Entry 8RSK (X-ray diffraction, 2.36 A resolution); this record covers chain A.

Chain A:
Molecule: O-acetyl-ADP-ribose deacetylase
From: Methanobrevibacter oralis
Notes: EC 3.5.1.-
UniProtKB: A0A166ACJ5 (A0A166ACJ5_9EURY); residues 1-260 here = UniProt positions 1-260
Chain sequence (262 residues; row label = number of the first residue in the row; numbers below 1 keep their minus sign (Gly-1 is residue -1)):
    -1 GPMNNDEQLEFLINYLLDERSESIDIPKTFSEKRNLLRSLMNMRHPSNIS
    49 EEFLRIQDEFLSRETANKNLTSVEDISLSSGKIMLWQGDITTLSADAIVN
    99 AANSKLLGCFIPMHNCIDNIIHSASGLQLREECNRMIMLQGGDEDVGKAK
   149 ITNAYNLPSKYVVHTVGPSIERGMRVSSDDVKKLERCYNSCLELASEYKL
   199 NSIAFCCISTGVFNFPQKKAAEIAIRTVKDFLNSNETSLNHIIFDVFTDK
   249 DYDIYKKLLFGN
Construct notes: expression tag (-1 to 0)
Metal / ion sites: Zn2+ site 1: Glu72, His239; Zn2+ site 2: Cys107, His112, Cys114 (together with A1H20); Zn2+ site 3: Glu195 (together with A1H20)
Small-molecule neighbours: A1H20 ((2S)-4-[[(2S,3R,4S,5R)-5-[[[[(2R,3S,4R,5R)-5-(6-aminopurin-9-yl)-3,4-bis(oxidanyl)oxolan-2-yl]methoxy-oxidanyl-phosphoryl]oxy-oxidanyl-phosphoryl]oxymethyl]-3,4-bis(oxidanyl)oxolan-2-yl]amino]-2-azanyl-4-oxidanylidene-butanoic acid): Gly86, Asp87, Ile88, Ala99, Ala100, Asn101, Gly106, Cys107, Ile109, His112, Asn113, Cys114, Ile115, Asp116, Ile118, Cys204, Cys205, Ile206, Ser207, Thr208, Gly209, Val210, Phe211, Asp243, Phe245, Thr246, Asp249
From the paper describing this entry:
  - Zn2+ coordination: Glu72, Glu195, His239
  - binding site for A1H20: Asp116
  - catalytic residues: Asp116, His120 (proposed by the authors, not directly observed)

In short:
Ligands of chain A: compound A1H20. Glu72 and His239 coordinate Zn2+ site 1. Cys107, His112 and Cys114
coordinate Zn2+ site 2. The paper reports catalytic residues Asp116 and His120; a binding site for A1H20 at
Asp116.
Chain A is O-acetyl-ADP-ribose deacetylase (Methanobrevibacter oralis); the structure, Crystal structure of
Methanobrevibacter oralis macrodomain in complex with Asn-ADPr, was determined by X-ray diffraction, deposited
together with 8RSI, 8RSJ, 8RSL, 8RSM and 8RSN.
